8YGP - chains B and C of the 8 polymer chains in the assembly; structure by electron microscopy, 4.40 A resolution (low resolution: residue-level contacts below are approximate; hydrogen-bond / salt-bridge calls are withheld).

# Chain B
Protein: SIR2-like domain-containing protein
From: Bacillus subtilis A29
Reference sequence: D4G637 (D4G637_BACNB); numbering as in UniProt (aligned over 1-1005)
Chain sequence (1005 residues; row label = number of the first residue in the row):
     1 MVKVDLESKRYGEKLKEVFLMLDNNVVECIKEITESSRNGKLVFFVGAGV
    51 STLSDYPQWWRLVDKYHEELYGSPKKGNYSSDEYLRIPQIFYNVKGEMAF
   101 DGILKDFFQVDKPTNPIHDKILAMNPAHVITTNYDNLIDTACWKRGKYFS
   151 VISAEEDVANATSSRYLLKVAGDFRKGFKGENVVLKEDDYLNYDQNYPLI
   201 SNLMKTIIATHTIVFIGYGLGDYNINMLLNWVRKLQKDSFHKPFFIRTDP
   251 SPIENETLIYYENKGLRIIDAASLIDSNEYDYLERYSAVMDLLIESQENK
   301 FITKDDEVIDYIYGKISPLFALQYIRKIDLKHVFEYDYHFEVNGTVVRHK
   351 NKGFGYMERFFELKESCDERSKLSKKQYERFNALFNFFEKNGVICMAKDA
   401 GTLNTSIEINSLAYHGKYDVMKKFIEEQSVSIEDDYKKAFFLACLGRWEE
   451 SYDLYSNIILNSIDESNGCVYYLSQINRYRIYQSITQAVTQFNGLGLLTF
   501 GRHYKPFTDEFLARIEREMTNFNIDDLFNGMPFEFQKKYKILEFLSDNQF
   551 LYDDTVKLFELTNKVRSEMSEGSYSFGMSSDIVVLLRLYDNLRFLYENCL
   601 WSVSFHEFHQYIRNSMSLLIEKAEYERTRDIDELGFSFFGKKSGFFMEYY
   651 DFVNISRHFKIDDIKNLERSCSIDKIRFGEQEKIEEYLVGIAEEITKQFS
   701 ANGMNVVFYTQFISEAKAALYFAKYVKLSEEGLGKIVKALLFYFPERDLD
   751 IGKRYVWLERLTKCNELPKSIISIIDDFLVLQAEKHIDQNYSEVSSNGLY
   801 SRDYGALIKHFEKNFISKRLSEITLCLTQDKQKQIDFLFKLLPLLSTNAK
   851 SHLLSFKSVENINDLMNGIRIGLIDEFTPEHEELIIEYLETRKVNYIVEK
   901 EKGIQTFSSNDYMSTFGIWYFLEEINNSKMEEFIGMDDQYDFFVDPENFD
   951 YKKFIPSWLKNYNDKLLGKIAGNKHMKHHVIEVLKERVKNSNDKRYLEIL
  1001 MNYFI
Not modelled in the structure: 1-22
Differences from the reference sequence: engineered mutation A171 (His in D4G637)
From the paper describing this entry:
  - catalytic residues: S51, N133, D135 (by similarity / conservation)
  - mutagenesis - N133A/H171A, H171A: abolished catalytic activity on SPR TTP
  - mutagenesis - H171A: increased growth in response to TTP

# Chain C
Protein: SPR
From: Bacillus subtilis A29
Reference sequence: A0A162TY69 (A0A162TY69_BACIU); numbering as in UniProt (aligned over 1-264)
Chain sequence (264 residues; each row starts with the number of its first residue):
     1 MKTVIQDTADVYFKRKSDGKLVFTAEAQTASFSQAISEEKLRGGIGNKPL
    51 YILKSEKEINLTVKNAFFDLEWLAMTQGETIQEETKVKVFDREHGLIVDD
   101 TNKVTLKGKPVSDVTFYNKKGLTYKIAVSTDGTYTIPTAFAAAKDKLTAV
   151 YQIEKVGRRLAIKASKFSERYEVEYRTIAYNPDTEEVYSDIYIQFPNVSP
   201 SGEFEMSLENGNALAPEIKFEALADTDTDEMAVVIEASRDENTAAPVEDT
   251 TGSTQSSDLGGTTE
Not modelled in the structure: 79-167, 241-264

# Interface between chain B and chain C
Pairs across the interface - 72 pairs, chain B then chain C:
  Y479(B) - E209(C)
  Q483(B) - L208(C)
  Q483(B) - E209(C)
  Q487(B) - M206(C)
  Q487(B) - S207(C)
  A488(B) - F204(C)
  Q491(B) - E203(C)
  Q491(B) - F204(C)
  Q491(B) - E205(C)
  Q491(B) - M206(C)
  F492(B) - F204(C)
  L495(B) - I218(C)
  L497(B) - L73(C)
  L497(B) - T76(C)
  H503(B) - Q77(C)
  I524(B) - E209(C)
  N548(B) - E209(C)
  F550(B) - E209(C)
  F605(B) - S207(C)
  F605(B) - L208(C)
  F605(B) - E209(C)
  H606(B) - S207(C)
  T710(B) - F204(C)
  S714(B) - E205(C)
  Y755(B) - L41(C)
  E759(B) - K40(C)
  E759(B) - L41(C)
  S792(B) - T226(C)
  V794(B) - N197(C)
  V794(B) - L223(C)
  V794(B) - A224(C)
  S795(B) - L223(C)
  S795(B) - A224(C)
  S796(B) - A222(C)
  S796(B) - L223(C)
  Y800(B) - D225(C)
  Y800(B) - T226(C)
  H810(B) - G43(C)
  K813(B) - I45(C)
  N863(B) - D227(C)
  I869(B) - Y51(C)
  R870(B) - Y51(C)
  I874(B) - L50(C)
  D875(B) - K48(C)
  D875(B) - L50(C)
  F877(B) - L50(C)
  G903(B) - E236(C)
  I904(B) - V234(C)
  I904(B) - I235(C)
  I904(B) - E236(C)
  Q905(B) - E236(C)
  F907(B) - A232(C)
  F907(B) - V234(C)
  S909(B) - D229(C)
  S909(B) - E230(C)
  S909(B) - M231(C)
  N910(B) - T228(C)
  N910(B) - D229(C)
  T915(B) - L53(C)
  W919(B) - L50(C)
  E924(B) - L50(C)
  K960(B) - E38(C)
  N961(B) - E38(C)
  N961(B) - K54(C)
  N961(B) - S55(C)
  Y962(B) - E38(C)
  N963(B) - E38(C)
  N963(B) - K40(C)
  N963(B) - K54(C)
  D964(B) - I52(C)
  K965(B) - I52(C)
  L966(B) - I52(C)
Interface residues without a listed pair, chain B (58 interface residues in all): R480, L498, F500, S604, D750, K763, E793, N797, L799, I918, R995
Interface residues without a listed pair, chain C (48 interface residues in all): R15, I36, E39, P49, E56, K57, Y171, P200, N210, V233

# Overview
Chain B and chain C form an interface of 58 and 48 residues respectively. The paper reports catalytic residues
S51(B), N133(B) and D135(B); N133A/H171A and H171A of chain B abolish catalytic activity on SPR TTP.
Here chain B is SIR2-like domain-containing protein and chain C is SPR, both from Bacillus subtilis A29. Entry
8YGP (The tetramer Structure of DSR2-SPR with NAD) was determined by electron microscopy, deposited together
with 8YGC, 8YGF, 8YGK, 8YGN and 8YGO.
